PDB entry 1MVF | X-ray diffraction, 1.65 A resolution | chains A and E

[Chain A]
Name: immunoglobulin heavy chain variable region
Organism: Camelus dromedarius
Chain sequence (135 residues; row label = number of the first residue in the row):
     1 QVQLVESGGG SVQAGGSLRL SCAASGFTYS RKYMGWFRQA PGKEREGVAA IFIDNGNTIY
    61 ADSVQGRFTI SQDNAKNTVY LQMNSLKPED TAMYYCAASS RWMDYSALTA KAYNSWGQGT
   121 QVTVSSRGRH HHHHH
Unresolved in the structure: 128-135
Cystine bridges: Cys22-Cys96

[Chain E]
Name: PemI-like protein 1
Organism: Escherichia coli
UniProtKB: P18534 (CHPR_ECOLI); residue numbers follow UniProt; this construct covers 1-82
Chain sequence (82 residues; row label = number of the first residue in the row):
     1 MIHSSVKRWG NSPAVRIPAT LMQALNLNID DEVKIDLVDG KLIIEPVRKE PVFTLAELVN
    61 DITPENLHEN IDWGEPKDKE VW
Unresolved in the structure: 1-3, 48-82

[Chain A / chain E interface]
Contacting residue pairs - 21 pairs, chain A then chain E:
  Tyr33(A) - Thr20(E)
  Phe52(A) - Thr20(E)
  Phe52(A) - Gln23(E)
  Phe52(A) - Ala24(E)  hydrophobic
  Asn55(A) - Ala24(E)
  Asn57(A) - Gln23(E)  hydrogen bond (side chain-backbone)
  Asn57(A) - Ala24(E)  hydrogen bond (side chain-backbone)
  Asn57(A) - Asn26(E)  hydrogen bond
  Ile59(A) - Gln23(E)
  Trp102(A) - Pro18(E)
  Trp102(A) - Thr20(E)
  Trp102(A) - Leu21(E)  hydrophobic
  Met103(A) - Pro18(E)
  Met103(A) - Ala19(E)
  Met103(A) - Thr20(E)  hydrogen bond (backbone-side chain)
  Asp104(A) - Pro18(E)
  Asp104(A) - Ala19(E)  hydrogen bond (side chain-backbone)
  Tyr105(A) - Ala19(E)
  Tyr105(A) - Thr20(E)
  Ser106(A) - Gln23(E)  hydrogen bond
  Ala107(A) - Gln23(E)  hydrogen bond (backbone-side chain)
Other interface residues (no listed pair), chain A (12 interface residues in all): Ala112
Other interface residues (no listed pair), chain E (9 interface residues in all): Ile17, Leu25

[Overview]
12 residues of chain A face 9 of chain E across their interface; the contacts include 7 hydrogen bonds. Polar
pairs include Asn57(A)-Gln23(E), Asn57(A)-Ala24(E) and Asn57(A)-Asn26(E).
Here chain A is immunoglobulin heavy chain variable region (Camelus dromedarius) and chain E is PemI-like
protein 1 (Escherichia coli). Entry 1MVF (MazE addiction antidote) was determined by X-ray diffraction.
